7TNT - chains 5B and 5C of the 36 polymer chains in the assembly; structure by electron microscopy, 9.30 A resolution (very low resolution: no residue pairs are listed; an interface is given only as per-side residue counts).

Chain 5B (and 5C):
Name: Tubulin beta chain
Organism: Toxoplasma gondii
Notes: chain 5C of this document is another copy of the same molecule, construct and numbering; everything in this record applies to it too
UniProt: A0A125YWG5 (A0A125YWG5_TOXGM); numbering as in UniProt (aligned over 1-426)
Chain sequence (426 residues; row label = number of the first residue in the row):
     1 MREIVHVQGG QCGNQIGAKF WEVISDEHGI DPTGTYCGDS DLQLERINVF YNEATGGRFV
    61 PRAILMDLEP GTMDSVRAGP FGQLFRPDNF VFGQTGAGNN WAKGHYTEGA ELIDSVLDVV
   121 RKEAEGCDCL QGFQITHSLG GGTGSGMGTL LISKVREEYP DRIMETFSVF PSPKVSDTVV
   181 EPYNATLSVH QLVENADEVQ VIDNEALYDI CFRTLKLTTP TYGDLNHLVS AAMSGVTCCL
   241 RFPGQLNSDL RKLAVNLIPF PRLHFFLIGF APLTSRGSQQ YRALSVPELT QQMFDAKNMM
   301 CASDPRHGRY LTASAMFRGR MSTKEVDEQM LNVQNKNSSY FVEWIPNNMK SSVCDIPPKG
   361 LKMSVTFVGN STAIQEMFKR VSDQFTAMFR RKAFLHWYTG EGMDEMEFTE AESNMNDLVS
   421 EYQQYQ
Disulfides: C238-C354

Interface between chain 5B and chain 5C:
At this resolution (9 A) residue pairs are not listed: 8 residues of chain 5B and 4 of chain 5C lie at the interface.

In short:
8 residues of chain 5B face 4 of chain 5C across their interface.
Chain 5B and chain 5C are both Tubulin beta chain (Toxoplasma gondii); the structure, The tubulin-based conoid
from detergent-extract Toxoplasma gondii cells, was determined by electron microscopy (same publication as
7TNQ and 7TNS).
